Entry 5YSH (X-ray diffraction, 1.90 A resolution); this record covers chains D and F of the 6 polymer chains in the assembly.

[Chain D]
Name: Diol dehydrase alpha subunit
From: Klebsiella oxytoca
Notes: EC 4.2.1.28
UniProt: Q59470 (Q59470_KLEOX); residue numbers follow UniProt; this construct covers 1-554
Sequence (554 residues; each row starts with the number of its first residue):
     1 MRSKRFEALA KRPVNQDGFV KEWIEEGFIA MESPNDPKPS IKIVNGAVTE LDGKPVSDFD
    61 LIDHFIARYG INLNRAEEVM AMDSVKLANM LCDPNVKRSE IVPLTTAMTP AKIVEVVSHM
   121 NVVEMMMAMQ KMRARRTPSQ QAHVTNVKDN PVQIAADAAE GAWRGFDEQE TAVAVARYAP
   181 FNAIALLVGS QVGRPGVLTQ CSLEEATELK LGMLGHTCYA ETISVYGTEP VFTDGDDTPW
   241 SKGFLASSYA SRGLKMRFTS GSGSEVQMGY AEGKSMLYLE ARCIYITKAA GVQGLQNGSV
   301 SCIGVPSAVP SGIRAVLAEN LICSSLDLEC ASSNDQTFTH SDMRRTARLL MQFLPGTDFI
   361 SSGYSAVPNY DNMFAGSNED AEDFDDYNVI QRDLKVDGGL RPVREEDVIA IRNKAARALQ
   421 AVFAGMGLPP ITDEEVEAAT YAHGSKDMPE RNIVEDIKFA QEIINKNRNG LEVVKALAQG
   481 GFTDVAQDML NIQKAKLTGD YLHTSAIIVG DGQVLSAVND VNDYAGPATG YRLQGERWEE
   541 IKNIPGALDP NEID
Not modelled in the structure: 551-554
Sequence notes: engineered mutation Ala172 (Thr in Q59470)
Bound ions: Ca2+: Gln141, Glu170, Glu221, Ser362 (together with s-1,2-propanediol); K+ site 1: Leu203, Glu205, Glu208, Thr222; K+ site 2: Gly261, Ser264, Glu265, Glu280
Small-molecule neighbours:
  - 5'-deoxyadenosine (5AD): Thr222, Ser224, Val225, Tyr226, Thr259, Ser260, Gly261, Ser264, Ser299, Val300, Ser301, Cys302
  - cobalamin (B12): Ala172, Val173, Ala174, Val175, Ala176, Ser202, Leu203, Glu204, Glu205, Thr222, Ser224, Tyr226, Asp234, Gly235, Gln267, Met268, Ser301, Cys302, Gln336, Met373, Phe374, Ala375
  - s-1,2-propanediol (PGO): Gln141, His143, Glu170, Glu221, Thr222, Gln296, Val300, Ser301, Asp335, Gln336, Ser362, Gly363, Phe374

[Chain F]
Name: Diol dehydrase gamma subunit
From: Klebsiella oxytoca
Notes: EC 4.2.1.28
UniProt: Q59472 (Q59472_KLEOX); numbering as in UniProt (aligned over 38-173)
Sequence (137 residues; row label = number of the first residue in the row):
    37 MARVSDYPLA NKHPEWVKTA TNKTLDDFTL ENVLSNKVTA QDMRITPETL RLQASIAKDA
    97 GRDRLAMNFE RAAELTAVPD DRILEIYNAL RPYRSTKEEL LAIADDLESR YQAKICAAFV
   157 REAATLYVER KKLKGDD
Not modelled in the structure: 37
Sequence notes: expression tag (37)

[How chain D and chain F interact]
Contacting residue pairs (133; chain D residue first):
  Phe59(D) - Arg166(F)
  Asp60(D) - Arg166(F)
  Leu61(D) - Leu162(F)  hydrophobic
  Leu61(D) - Arg166(F)
  Leu61(D) - Lys168(F)
  His64(D) - Leu162(F)
  Phe65(D) - Phe155(F)  hydrophobic
  Arg68(D) - Glu158(F)  salt bridge
  Arg68(D) - Leu162(F)
  Tyr69(D) - Arg100(F)
  Tyr69(D) - Met103(F)  hydrophobic
  Tyr69(D) - Phe155(F)
  Tyr69(D) - Glu158(F)  hydrogen bond
  Glu204(D) - Arg127(F)  salt bridge
  Glu205(D) - Tyr123(F)
  Ala206(D) - Leu120(F)
  Ala206(D) - Asn124(F)
  Ala206(D) - Arg127(F)
  Leu209(D) - Ile119(F)  hydrophobic
  Leu209(D) - Leu120(F)  hydrophobic
  Met213(D) - Arg80(F)  hydrogen bond (backbone-side chain)
  Met213(D) - Asp116(F)
  Met213(D) - Ile119(F)  hydrophobic
  Glu229(D) - Arg166(F)  salt bridge
  Glu229(D) - Lys168(F)  salt bridge
  Thr233(D) - Tyr129(F)
  Thr233(D) - Lys168(F)  hydrogen bond
  Asp236(D) - Arg127(F)  salt bridge
  Asp236(D) - Pro128(F)
  Asp236(D) - Arg130(F)  salt bridge
  Asp237(D) - Tyr123(F)  hydrogen bond
  Asp237(D) - Arg127(F)  salt bridge
  Asp237(D) - Pro128(F)
  Thr238(D) - Leu126(F)
  Thr238(D) - Tyr163(F)  hydrogen bond
  Trp240(D) - Phe155(F)
  Trp240(D) - Glu158(F)  hydrogen bond
  Trp240(D) - Ala159(F)  hydrophobic
  Trp240(D) - Leu162(F)  hydrophobic
  Trp240(D) - Tyr163(F)
  Ser241(D) - Tyr123(F)
  Ser241(D) - Leu126(F)
  Ser241(D) - Tyr163(F)
  Gly243(D) - Arg107(F)  hydrogen bond (backbone-side chain)
  Phe244(D) - Leu111(F)  hydrophobic
  Phe244(D) - Ile119(F)
  Phe244(D) - Ile122(F)  hydrophobic
  Phe244(D) - Tyr123(F)
  Phe244(D) - Leu126(F)  hydrophobic
  Phe244(D) - Phe155(F)
  Leu245(D) - Tyr123(F)  hydrophobic
  Ala246(D) - Asn104(F)
  Ser247(D) - Asn104(F)  hydrogen bond
  Ser247(D) - Arg107(F)  hydrogen bond
  Ser247(D) - Ala108(F)
  Ser248(D) - Leu111(F)
  Ser248(D) - Ile119(F)
  Ala250(D) - Leu86(F)
  Ala250(D) - Ala108(F)  hydrophobic
  Ser251(D) - Ile81(F)
  Ser251(D) - Leu86(F)
  Ser251(D) - Ala108(F)
  Ser251(D) - Leu111(F)
  Ser251(D) - Thr112(F)
  Arg252(D) - Arg80(F)
  Arg252(D) - Ile81(F)
  Arg252(D) - Leu111(F)  hydrogen bond (side chain-backbone)
  Arg252(D) - Val114(F)  hydrogen bond (side chain-backbone)
  Arg252(D) - Pro115(F)
  Arg252(D) - Asp116(F)  salt bridge
  Arg252(D) - Ile119(F)
  Gly253(D) - Ile81(F)
  Lys288(D) - Arg100(F)
  Ala289(D) - Met103(F)
  Ala290(D) - Asn104(F)
  Ala290(D) - Arg107(F)  hydrogen bond (backbone-side chain)
  Gly291(D) - Arg100(F)
  Gly291(D) - Leu101(F)
  Gly291(D) - Asn104(F)  hydrogen bond (backbone-side chain)
  Asp327(D) - Arg98(F)  salt bridge
  Asn469(D) - Ala76(F)
  Leu471(D) - Thr75(F)
  Leu471(D) - Ala76(F)
  Val474(D) - Leu66(F)  hydrophobic
  Lys475(D) - Val69(F)
  Lys475(D) - Leu70(F)
  Lys475(D) - Asn72(F)  hydrogen bond
  Gln479(D) - Leu70(F)
  Thr483(D) - Leu66(F)
  Ala486(D) - Leu66(F)
  Gln487(D) - Leu66(F)
  Leu490(D) - Phe64(F)
  Leu490(D) - Thr65(F)
  Leu490(D) - Leu66(F)
  Leu490(D) - Met79(F)  hydrophobic
  Gln493(D) - Met79(F)
  Lys494(D) - Leu61(F)  hydrogen bond (side chain-backbone)
  Lys494(D) - Phe64(F)  hydrogen bond (side chain-backbone)
  Lys494(D) - Met79(F)
  Lys496(D) - Ile81(F)
  Leu497(D) - Val53(F)
  Leu497(D) - Phe64(F)  hydrophobic
  Leu497(D) - Met79(F)
  Leu497(D) - Arg80(F)
  Leu497(D) - Ile81(F)
  Leu497(D) - Thr85(F)
  Thr498(D) - Leu45(F)
  Thr498(D) - Val53(F)
  Thr498(D) - Thr85(F)
  Thr498(D) - Gln89(F)  hydrogen bond (backbone-side chain)
  Gly499(D) - Ile81(F)
  Gly499(D) - Gln89(F)
  Asp500(D) - Tyr43(F)  hydrogen bond (backbone-side chain)
  Asp500(D) - Pro44(F)
  Asp500(D) - Leu45(F)  hydrogen bond (side chain-backbone)
  Asp500(D) - Ala46(F)  hydrogen bond (side chain-backbone)
  Asp500(D) - Gln89(F)  hydrogen bond
  Leu502(D) - Leu86(F)  hydrophobic
  Leu502(D) - Phe105(F)  hydrophobic
  His503(D) - Tyr43(F)
  His503(D) - Gln89(F)  hydrogen bond
  His503(D) - Ile92(F)
  His503(D) - Ala93(F)
  Thr504(D) - Arg98(F)  hydrogen bond
  Thr504(D) - Leu101(F)
  Gln513(D) - Asn47(F)  hydrogen bond
  Val514(D) - Tyr43(F)
  Ser516(D) - Tyr43(F)  hydrogen bond
  Ala517(D) - Arg98(F)
  Val518(D) - Tyr43(F)  hydrophobic
  Val518(D) - Arg98(F)
  Asn519(D) - Tyr43(F)
  Asn519(D) - Pro44(F)
Other interface residues (no listed pair), chain D (65 interface residues in all): Arg98, Lys210, Lys242, Val292, Gln293, Ala478
Other interface residues (no listed pair), chain F (57 interface residues in all): Val40, Thr55, Val74, Glu165

[In short]
Chain D and chain F form an interface of 65 and 57 residues respectively, with 25 hydrogen bonds and 9 salt
bridges. Polar contacts include Arg68(D)-Glu158(F), Glu204(D)-Arg127(F) and Glu229(D)-Arg166(F). Bound to
chain D: s-1,2-propanediol, 5'-deoxyadenosine and cobalamin.
Here chain D is Diol dehydrase alpha subunit and chain F is Diol dehydrase gamma subunit, both from Klebsiella
oxytoca. Entry 5YSH (Diol dehydratase - alpha/T172A mutant complexed with AdoCbl, aerobically-prepared
crystal) was determined by X-ray diffraction, deposited together with 5YRT, 5YRV, 5YSN and 5YSR.
